PDB entry 1MKX | X-ray diffraction, 2.20 A resolution | chains L and H

Chain L:
Protein: Alpha-thrombin
From: Bos taurus
Notes: EC 3.4.21.5
Reference sequence: P00735 (THRB_BOVIN); the construct lacks a stretch of the UniProt sequence, so the offset changes along the chain: -17 to 0 = UniProt 318-335; 1-14 = UniProt 339-352
Sequence (49 residues; each row starts with the number of its first residue; a row labelled like 14A-14L holds insertion residues (14A, then the next letters in order); numbers below 1 keep their minus sign (Thr-17 is residue -17)):
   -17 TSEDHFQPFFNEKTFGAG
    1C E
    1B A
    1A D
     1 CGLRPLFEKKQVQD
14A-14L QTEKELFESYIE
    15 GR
Unresolved in the structure: -17 to 0, 15-16
Swiss-Prot annotation at these positions:
  - site: Arg16 (Cleavage)

Chain H:
Protein: Alpha-thrombin
From: Bos taurus
Notes: EC 3.4.21.5
Reference sequence: P00735 (THRB_BOVIN); the construct lacks a stretch of the UniProt sequence and is renumbered around it, so the offset changes along the chain: 16-36 = UniProt 367-387; 37-60 = UniProt 389-412; 61-77 = UniProt 422-438; 78-97 = UniProt 440-459; 7 more segments
Sequence (259 residues; row label = number of the first residue in the row; note: 1 number in that range is skipped by the numbering (no residue carries it; nothing is unmodelled there); a row labelled like 60A-60I holds insertion residues (60A, then the next letters in order)):
    16 IVEGQDAEVGLSPWQVMLFRK
   36A S
    37 PQELLCGASLISDRWVLTAAHCLL
60A-60I YPPWDKNFT
    61 VDDLLVRIGKHSRTRYE
   77A R
    78 KVEKISMLDKIYIHPRYNWK
   97A E
    98 NLDRDIALLKLKRPIELSDYIHPVCLPDKQTA
129A-129C AKL
   130 LHAGFKGRVTGWGNRRETWT
149A-149E TSVAE
   150 VQPSVLQVVNLPLVERPVCKASTRIRITDNMFCAG
  184A Y
   185 KP
186A-186D GEGK
   187 RGDACEGDSGGPFVMKSP
204A-204B YN
   205 NRWYQMGIVSWGE
   219 GCD
  221A R
   222 DGKYGFYTHVFRLKKWIQKVIDRLGS
Unresolved in the structure: 244-247
Disulfides: Cys42-Cys58, Cys168-Cys182, Cys191-Cys220
Swiss-Prot annotation at these positions:
  - region: Ala183 to Val200 (High affinity receptor-binding region which is also known as the TP508 peptide)
  - active site (Charge relay system): His57, Asp102, Ser195
  - glycosylation: Asn60G (N-linked (GlcNAc...) asparagine)
From the paper describing this entry:
  - conformationally variable residues: His57, Glu192, Ser195
  - catalytic residues: His57, Ser195 (citing earlier work)

Interface between chain L and chain H:
Inter-chain disulfides: Cys1(L)-Cys122(H)
Pairs across the interface (60; chain L residue first):
  Cys1(L) with Pro120(H); Val121(H); Cys122(H), disulfide; Arg206(H), hydrogen bond (backbone-side chain)
  Asp1A(L) with His119(H), salt bridge; Arg206(H)
  Ala1B(L) with Arg206(H), hydrogen bond (backbone-side chain)
  Glu1C(L) with Ile47(H); Ser48(H); Asp49(H); Pro120(H)
  Gly2(L) with Pro120(H), hydrogen bond (backbone-backbone); Val121(H); Cys122(H); Arg206(H); Trp207(H), hydrogen bond (backbone-backbone)
  Leu3(L) with His119(H), hydrogen bond (backbone-side chain); Arg206(H)
  Arg4(L) with Gly25(H); Leu26(H), hydrogen bond (side chain-backbone); Pro28(H); Trp29(H); Arg137(H); Trp207(H)
  Pro5(L) with Ser115(H); Asp116(H); His119(H)
  Leu6(L) with Gly25(H); Asp116(H)
  Phe7(L) with Val24(H); Gly25(H); Leu26(H)
  Glu8(L) with Lys202(H), salt bridge; Asn205(H); Trp207(H), hydrogen bond
  Asp14(L) with Glu23(H); Leu26(H); Arg137(H), salt bridge; Trp207(H)
  Gln14A(L) with Glu23(H), hydrogen bond (backbone-side chain)
  Thr14B(L) with Gln20(H); Arg137(H), hydrogen bond; Asn159(H), hydrogen bond
  Glu14C(L) with Arg137(H); Lys202(H), salt bridge
  Glu14E(L) with Lys135(H), salt bridge; Asn159(H); Tyr184A(H)
  Leu14F(L) with Lys135(H); Gly136(H); Asn159(H); Trp207(H), hydrophobic
  Phe14G(L) with Lys202(H); Pro204(H), hydrophobic
  Ser14I(L) with Gly133(H); Phe134(H); Lys135(H), hydrogen bond (side chain-backbone)
  Tyr14J(L) with Phe134(H), hydrophobic; Lys202(H), hydrogen bond (side chain-backbone); Pro204(H)
Other interface residues (no listed pair), chain L (21 interface residues in all): Lys9
Other interface residues (no listed pair), chain H (31 interface residues in all): Leu114, Tyr117, Met201

In short:
The interface between chain L and chain H involves 21 residues on one side and 31 on the other; the contacts
include 1 disulfide bond, 12 hydrogen bonds and 5 salt bridges. Polar contacts include Asp1A(L)-His119(H),
Glu8(L)-Lys202(H) and Glu14E(L)-Lys135(H). From the paper: catalytic residues His57(H) and Ser195(H);
conformational variability at His57(H), Glu192(H) and Ser195(H).
Chain L is Alpha-thrombin and chain H is Alpha-thrombin, both from Bos taurus; the structure, The co-crystal
structure of unliganded bovine alpha-thrombin and prethrombin-2: movement of the yppw segment and active ...,
was determined by X-ray diffraction together with 1MKW from the same study.
